PDB entry 9L1N | electron microscopy, 3.30 A resolution | chains E and H of the 13 polymer chains in the assembly

== Chain E (and H) ==
Protein: E2 glycoprotein
Organism: Western equine encephalitis virus
Notes: chain H of this document is another copy of the same molecule, construct and numbering; everything in this record applies to it too
UniProtKB: Q9J1K1 (Q9J1K1_WEEV); residues 1-416 here correspond to UniProt positions 320-735 (UniProt number = residue number + 319)
Amino-acid sequence (416 residues; numbered 1 to 416; the number before each row is that of its first residue):
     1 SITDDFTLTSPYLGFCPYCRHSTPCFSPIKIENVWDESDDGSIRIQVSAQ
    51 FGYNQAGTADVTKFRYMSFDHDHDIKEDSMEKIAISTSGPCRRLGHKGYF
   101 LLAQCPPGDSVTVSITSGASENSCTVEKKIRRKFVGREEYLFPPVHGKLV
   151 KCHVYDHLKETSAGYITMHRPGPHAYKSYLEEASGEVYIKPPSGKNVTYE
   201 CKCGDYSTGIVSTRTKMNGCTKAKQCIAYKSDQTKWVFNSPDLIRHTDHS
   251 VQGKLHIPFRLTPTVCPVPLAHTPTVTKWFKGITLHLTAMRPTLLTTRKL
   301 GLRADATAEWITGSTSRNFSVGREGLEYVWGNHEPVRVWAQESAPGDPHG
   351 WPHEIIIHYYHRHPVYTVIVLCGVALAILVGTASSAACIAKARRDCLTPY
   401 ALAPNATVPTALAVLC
Not modelled in the structure: 1
Disulfides: C16-C124, C19-C25, C91-C105, C152-C266, C201-C226, C203-C220
Covalently attached groups: N-acetylglucosamine (NAG) linked to N196

== How chain E and chain H interact ==
Pairs across the interface (10):
  F15(E) - V145(H)  hydrophobic
  Y18(E) - F142(H)  hydrophobic
  P24(E) - V145(H)  hydrophobic
  D109(E) - L141(H)
  D109(E) - R291(H)  salt bridge
  S110(E) - F142(H)
  T125(E) - F142(H)
  E127(E) - L141(H)
  E127(E) - F142(H)
  E127(E) - R291(H)  salt bridge
Also at the interface, not in a pair above, chain E (10 interface residues in all): P17, H21, V126
Also at the interface, not in a pair above, chain H (6 interface residues in all): R92, P143

== In short ==
10 residues of chain E and 6 residues of chain H are in contact; the contacts include 2 salt bridges. Among
the polar pairs are D109(E)-R291(H) and E127(E)-R291(H). Covalently linked N-acetylglucosamine: at N196(E).
Chain E and chain H are both E2 glycoprotein (Western equine encephalitis virus); the structure, Structure of
Western equine encephalitis virus 71V1658 strain VLP in complex with human PCDH10 EC1, was determined by
electron microscopy together with 9L9A from the same study.
